PDB entry 1WMO | X-ray diffraction, 1.80 A resolution | chains A and B

[Chain A (and B)]
Protein: Phenylethylamine oxidase
From: Arthrobacter globiformis
Notes: EC 1.4.3.6; chain B of this document is another copy of the same molecule, construct and numbering; everything in this record applies to it too
Reference sequence: P46881 (PAOX_ARTGO); residues 1-638 here = UniProt positions 1-638
Amino-acid sequence (638 residues; each row starts with the number of its first residue):
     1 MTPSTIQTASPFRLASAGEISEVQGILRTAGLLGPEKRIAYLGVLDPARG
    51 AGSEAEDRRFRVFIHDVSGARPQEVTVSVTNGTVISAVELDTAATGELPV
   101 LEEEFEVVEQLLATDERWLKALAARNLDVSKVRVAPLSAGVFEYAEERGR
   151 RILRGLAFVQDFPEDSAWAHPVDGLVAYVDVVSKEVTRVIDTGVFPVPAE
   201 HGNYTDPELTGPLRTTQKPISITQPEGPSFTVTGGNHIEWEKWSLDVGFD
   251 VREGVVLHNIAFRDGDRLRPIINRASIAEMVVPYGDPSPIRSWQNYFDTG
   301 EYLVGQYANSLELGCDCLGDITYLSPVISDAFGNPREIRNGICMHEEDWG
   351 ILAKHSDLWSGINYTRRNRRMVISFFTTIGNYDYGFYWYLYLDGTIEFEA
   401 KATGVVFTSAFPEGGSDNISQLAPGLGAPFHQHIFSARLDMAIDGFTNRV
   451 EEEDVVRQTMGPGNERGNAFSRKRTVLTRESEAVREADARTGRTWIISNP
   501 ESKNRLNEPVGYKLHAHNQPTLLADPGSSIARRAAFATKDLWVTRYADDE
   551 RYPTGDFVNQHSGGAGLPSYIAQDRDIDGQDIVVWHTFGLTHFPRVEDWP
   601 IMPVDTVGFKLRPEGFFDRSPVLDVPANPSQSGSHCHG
Disordered / not traced: 1-8, 629-638
Sequence notes: modified residue (382)
Modified / non-standard residues: Tyr382 (5-(2-carboxy-2-aminoethyl)-2-hydroxy-1,4-benzoquinone; TPQ)
Disulfides: Cys317-Cys343
Metal / ion sites: Ni2+: His431, His433, His592
Swiss-Prot annotation at these positions:
  - active site: Asp298 (Proton acceptor), Tyr382 (Schiff-base intermediate with substrate)
  - binding site (substrate): Tyr296 to Tyr307, Ile379 to Tyr384
  - binding site (Cu cation): His431, His433, His592
  - modified residue: Tyr382 (2',4',5'-topaquinone)
  - mutagenesis: Tyr382 (Y382F: Loss of activity)

[Chain A / chain B interface]
Contacting residue pairs - 313 pairs, chain A then chain B:
  Arg133(A) - Trp359(B)
  Val134(A) - Trp359(B)
  Ala135(A) - Trp359(B)
  Phe142(A) - Arg466(B)
  Glu143(A) - Arg466(B)  salt bridge
  Tyr144(A) - Arg466(B)  hydrogen bond
  Phe158(A) - Trp359(B)  hydrophobic
  Gln160(A) - Trp359(B)  hydrogen bond (side chain-backbone)
  Gln160(A) - Ser360(B)
  Pro163(A) - Trp359(B)
  Pro163(A) - Ser360(B)
  Glu164(A) - Ser360(B)
  Glu164(A) - Ile362(B)
  Asp165(A) - Ser360(B)
  Ala167(A) - Trp359(B)  hydrophobic
  Trp168(A) - Asp357(B)  hydrogen bond
  Trp168(A) - Trp359(B)  hydrophobic
  Glu200(A) - Arg505(B)  salt bridge
  Tyr204(A) - His355(B)
  Tyr204(A) - Tyr364(B)  hydrophobic
  Tyr204(A) - Leu623(B)  hydrophobic
  Thr205(A) - Ile362(B)
  Thr205(A) - Tyr364(B)
  Leu209(A) - Arg619(B)
  Leu209(A) - Leu623(B)  hydrophobic
  Thr210(A) - Leu623(B)
  Thr210(A) - Asp624(B)
  Pro212(A) - Asp624(B)
  Leu213(A) - Leu623(B)
  Leu213(A) - Asp624(B)
  Arg214(A) - Glu241(B)  salt bridge
  Arg214(A) - Lys242(B)
  Arg214(A) - Leu392(B)
  Arg214(A) - Pro621(B)  hydrogen bond (side chain-backbone)
  Arg214(A) - Val622(B)
  Arg214(A) - Asp624(B)  salt bridge
  Arg214(A) - Val625(B)
  Arg214(A) - Pro626(B)
  Thr216(A) - Ser229(B)  hydrogen bond (backbone-side chain)
  Thr216(A) - Glu241(B)  hydrogen bond
  Gln217(A) - Ser229(B)
  Gln217(A) - Glu241(B)  hydrogen bond
  Gln217(A) - Arg369(B)
  Gln217(A) - Leu392(B)
  Gln217(A) - Val625(B)
  Lys218(A) - Gln224(B)
  Lys218(A) - Glu226(B)
  Lys218(A) - Gly227(B)
  Lys218(A) - Pro228(B)
  Lys218(A) - Ser229(B)  hydrogen bond (backbone-side chain)
  Lys218(A) - Arg369(B)  hydrogen bond (backbone-side chain)
  Pro219(A) - Gln224(B)  hydrogen bond (backbone-side chain)
  Pro219(A) - Pro225(B)
  Pro219(A) - Glu226(B)
  Ile220(A) - Thr223(B)
  Ile220(A) - Gln224(B)
  Ile220(A) - Asp348(B)
  Ile220(A) - Arg369(B)
  Ser221(A) - Ser221(B)
  Ser221(A) - Ile222(B)
  Ser221(A) - Thr223(B)  hydrogen bond (backbone-backbone)
  Ile222(A) - Ser221(B)
  Thr223(A) - Ile220(B)
  Thr223(A) - Ser221(B)  hydrogen bond (backbone-backbone)
  Gln224(A) - Lys218(B)
  Gln224(A) - Pro219(B)  hydrogen bond (side chain-backbone)
  Gln224(A) - Ile220(B)
  Pro225(A) - Pro219(B)  hydrophobic
  Glu226(A) - Lys218(B)
  Glu226(A) - Pro219(B)
  Gly227(A) - Lys218(B)
  Pro228(A) - Lys218(B)
  Ser229(A) - Thr216(B)  hydrogen bond (side chain-backbone)
  Ser229(A) - Gln217(B)
  Ser229(A) - Lys218(B)  hydrogen bond (side chain-backbone)
  Glu241(A) - Arg214(B)  salt bridge
  Glu241(A) - Thr216(B)  hydrogen bond
  Glu241(A) - Gln217(B)  hydrogen bond
  Lys242(A) - Arg214(B)
  Tyr284(A) - Asn468(B)  hydrogen bond (backbone-side chain)
  Gly285(A) - Asn468(B)
  Gly285(A) - Ala469(B)
  Gly285(A) - Phe470(B)  hydrogen bond (backbone-backbone)
  Asp286(A) - Asn468(B)  hydrogen bond (backbone-side chain)
  Pro287(A) - Gly463(B)
  Pro287(A) - Ala469(B)  hydrophobic
  Pro289(A) - Arg466(B)
  Ser292(A) - Arg466(B)  hydrogen bond
  Ser292(A) - Asn468(B)
  Trp293(A) - Arg466(B)
  Asn309(A) - Lys354(B)
  Cys315(A) - Ile351(B)
  Cys315(A) - Arg367(B)  hydrogen bond (backbone-side chain)
  Asp316(A) - Ile351(B)
  Asp316(A) - Lys354(B)  salt bridge
  Asp316(A) - Thr365(B)
  Asp316(A) - Arg367(B)  hydrogen bond (backbone-side chain)
  Cys317(A) - Arg367(B)
  Leu318(A) - Asp348(B)
  Leu318(A) - Arg367(B)
  Glu347(A) - Ile220(B)
  Asp348(A) - Ile220(B)
  Asp348(A) - Leu318(B)
  Trp349(A) - Trp349(B)  hydrophobic
  Ile351(A) - Cys315(B)
  Ile351(A) - Asp316(B)
  Ile351(A) - Val604(B)
  Leu352(A) - Pro603(B)
  Leu352(A) - Val604(B)  hydrogen bond (backbone-backbone)
  Ala353(A) - Thr403(B)
  Ala353(A) - Met602(B)
  Lys354(A) - Asn309(B)
  Lys354(A) - Asp316(B)  salt bridge
  Lys354(A) - Phe376(B)
  Lys354(A) - Asp383(B)
  Lys354(A) - Thr403(B)  hydrogen bond (backbone-side chain)
  Lys354(A) - Gly404(B)  hydrogen bond (backbone-backbone)
  His355(A) - Tyr204(B)
  His355(A) - Gly380(B)
  His355(A) - Asn381(B)  hydrogen bond (side chain-backbone)
  His355(A) - Asp383(B)  salt bridge
  His355(A) - Gly404(B)
  His355(A) - Val405(B)
  His355(A) - Ile601(B)
  Ser356(A) - Thr378(B)
  Ser356(A) - Asp383(B)  hydrogen bond (backbone-side chain)
  Asp357(A) - Trp168(B)  hydrogen bond
  Trp359(A) - Arg133(B)
  Trp359(A) - Val134(B)
  Trp359(A) - Ala135(B)
  Trp359(A) - Gln160(B)  hydrogen bond (backbone-side chain)
  Trp359(A) - Pro163(B)
  Trp359(A) - Ala167(B)  hydrophobic
  Trp359(A) - Trp168(B)  hydrophobic
  Ser360(A) - Gln160(B)
  Ser360(A) - Pro163(B)
  Ser360(A) - Glu164(B)
  Ser360(A) - Asp165(B)
  Ile362(A) - Glu164(B)
  Ile362(A) - Thr205(B)
  Tyr364(A) - Tyr204(B)  hydrophobic
  Tyr364(A) - Thr205(B)
  Tyr364(A) - Ile601(B)  hydrophobic
  Thr365(A) - Asp316(B)
  Arg367(A) - Cys315(B)  hydrogen bond (side chain-backbone)
  Arg367(A) - Asp316(B)  hydrogen bond (side chain-backbone)
  Arg367(A) - Cys317(B)
  Arg367(A) - Leu318(B)
  Arg369(A) - Gln217(B)
  Arg369(A) - Lys218(B)  hydrogen bond (side chain-backbone)
  Arg369(A) - Ile220(B)
  Phe376(A) - Lys354(B)
  Thr378(A) - Ser356(B)
  Gly380(A) - His355(B)
  Asn381(A) - His355(B)
  Asp383(A) - Lys354(B)
  Asp383(A) - His355(B)  salt bridge
  Asp383(A) - Ser356(B)  hydrogen bond (side chain-backbone)
  Tyr387(A) - Ile351(B)
  Leu392(A) - Arg214(B)
  Leu392(A) - Gln217(B)
  Thr403(A) - Ala353(B)
  Thr403(A) - Lys354(B)  hydrogen bond (side chain-backbone)
  Gly404(A) - Lys354(B)  hydrogen bond (backbone-backbone)
  Gly404(A) - His355(B)
  Val405(A) - His355(B)
  Asp417(A) - Phe470(B)
  Asp417(A) - Ser471(B)  hydrogen bond (backbone-side chain)
  Asn418(A) - Gln458(B)  hydrogen bond
  Asn418(A) - Ala469(B)
  Asn418(A) - Phe470(B)  hydrogen bond (side chain-backbone)
  Gln421(A) - Leu506(B)
  Leu422(A) - Leu506(B)
  Ala423(A) - Arg505(B)
  Ala423(A) - Leu506(B)
  Pro424(A) - Arg505(B)
  Pro424(A) - Leu506(B)
  Phe430(A) - Phe470(B)
  Phe430(A) - Arg472(B)
  His431(A) - Phe470(B)
  Gln432(A) - Phe470(B)
  Val455(A) - Leu523(B)  hydrophobic
  Val455(A) - Phe593(B)  hydrophobic
  Arg457(A) - Leu523(B)  hydrogen bond (side chain-backbone)
  Arg457(A) - Ala524(B)  hydrogen bond (side chain-backbone)
  Arg457(A) - Pro526(B)
  Gln458(A) - Asn418(B)  hydrogen bond
  Gln458(A) - Asp525(B)
  Thr459(A) - Asp525(B)
  Met460(A) - Asp525(B)  hydrogen bond (backbone-side chain)
  Met460(A) - Gly527(B)
  Met460(A) - Ser528(B)
  Gly463(A) - Pro287(B)
  Arg466(A) - Phe142(B)
  Arg466(A) - Glu143(B)  salt bridge
  Arg466(A) - Tyr144(B)  hydrogen bond
  Arg466(A) - Pro289(B)
  Arg466(A) - Ser292(B)  hydrogen bond
  Arg466(A) - Trp293(B)
  Arg466(A) - Ser528(B)
  Gly467(A) - Ala524(B)
  Gly467(A) - Asp525(B)  hydrogen bond (backbone-backbone)
  Gly467(A) - Ser528(B)
  Asn468(A) - Tyr284(B)  hydrogen bond (side chain-backbone)
  Asn468(A) - Gly285(B)
  Asn468(A) - Asp286(B)  hydrogen bond (side chain-backbone)
  Asn468(A) - Ser292(B)
  Ala469(A) - Gly285(B)
  Ala469(A) - Pro287(B)  hydrophobic
  Ala469(A) - Asn418(B)
  Phe470(A) - Gly285(B)  hydrogen bond (backbone-backbone)
  Phe470(A) - Asn418(B)
  Phe470(A) - Phe430(B)
  Phe470(A) - His431(B)
  Phe470(A) - Gln432(B)
  Phe470(A) - Leu523(B)  hydrophobic
  Phe470(A) - Thr591(B)
  Phe470(A) - Phe593(B)  hydrophobic
  Ser471(A) - Asp417(B)  hydrogen bond (side chain-backbone)
  Ser471(A) - Phe593(B)
  Arg472(A) - Ser420(B)
  Arg472(A) - Phe430(B)
  Arg472(A) - Phe593(B)
  Glu486(A) - Arg490(B)  salt bridge
  Ala489(A) - Ala489(B)  hydrophobic
  Ala489(A) - Asn518(B)
  Ala489(A) - Pro520(B)
  Arg490(A) - Ala487(B)  hydrogen bond (side chain-backbone)
  Arg490(A) - Asp488(B)  salt bridge
  Arg490(A) - Pro520(B)
  Gly492(A) - Pro520(B)
  Arg505(A) - Glu200(B)  salt bridge
  Arg505(A) - Ala423(B)
  Arg505(A) - Pro424(B)
  Leu506(A) - Gln421(B)
  Leu506(A) - Leu422(B)
  Leu506(A) - Ala423(B)
  Leu506(A) - Val596(B)  hydrophobic
  Asn518(A) - Ala489(B)
  Pro520(A) - Ala489(B)
  Pro520(A) - Arg490(B)
  Pro520(A) - Gly492(B)
  Leu523(A) - Val455(B)  hydrophobic
  Leu523(A) - Arg457(B)  hydrogen bond (backbone-side chain)
  Leu523(A) - Phe470(B)  hydrophobic
  Ala524(A) - Arg457(B)  hydrogen bond (backbone-side chain)
  Ala524(A) - Gly467(B)
  Asp525(A) - Gln458(B)
  Asp525(A) - Thr459(B)
  Asp525(A) - Met460(B)  hydrogen bond (side chain-backbone)
  Asp525(A) - Gly467(B)  hydrogen bond (backbone-backbone)
  Pro526(A) - Arg457(B)
  Gly527(A) - Met460(B)
  Ser528(A) - Arg466(B)
  Ser528(A) - Gly467(B)
  Thr591(A) - Phe470(B)
  Phe593(A) - Val455(B)  hydrophobic
  Phe593(A) - Phe470(B)  hydrophobic
  Phe593(A) - Ser471(B)
  Phe593(A) - Arg472(B)
  Arg595(A) - Arg612(B)
  Arg595(A) - Pro613(B)  hydrogen bond (side chain-backbone)
  Arg595(A) - Glu614(B)
  Val596(A) - Leu506(B)  hydrophobic
  Val596(A) - Phe617(B)
  Val596(A) - Asp618(B)
  Val596(A) - Arg619(B)
  Val596(A) - Ser620(B)
  Glu597(A) - Pro613(B)
  Glu597(A) - Glu614(B)
  Glu597(A) - Gly615(B)  hydrogen bond (side chain-backbone)
  Glu597(A) - Phe616(B)  hydrogen bond (side chain-backbone)
  Glu597(A) - Phe617(B)  hydrogen bond (side chain-backbone)
  Glu597(A) - Ser620(B)
  Trp599(A) - Arg619(B)
  Trp599(A) - Ser620(B)  hydrogen bond (backbone-backbone)
  Pro600(A) - Leu623(B)
  Ile601(A) - His355(B)
  Ile601(A) - Tyr364(B)  hydrophobic
  Ile601(A) - Leu623(B)  hydrophobic
  Met602(A) - Ala353(B)
  Pro603(A) - Leu352(B)
  Val604(A) - Ile351(B)
  Val604(A) - Leu352(B)  hydrogen bond (backbone-backbone)
  Val604(A) - Arg612(B)
  Asp605(A) - Arg612(B)
  Arg612(A) - Arg595(B)
  Arg612(A) - Val604(B)
  Pro613(A) - Arg595(B)  hydrogen bond (backbone-side chain)
  Pro613(A) - Glu597(B)
  Glu614(A) - Arg595(B)
  Glu614(A) - Glu597(B)
  Gly615(A) - Glu597(B)  hydrogen bond (backbone-side chain)
  Phe616(A) - Glu597(B)  hydrogen bond (backbone-side chain)
  Phe617(A) - Val596(B)
  Phe617(A) - Glu597(B)  hydrogen bond (backbone-side chain)
  Asp618(A) - Val596(B)
  Arg619(A) - Val596(B)
  Arg619(A) - Trp599(B)
  Ser620(A) - Val596(B)
  Ser620(A) - Glu597(B)
  Ser620(A) - Trp599(B)  hydrogen bond (backbone-backbone)
  Pro621(A) - Arg214(B)  hydrogen bond (backbone-side chain)
  Leu623(A) - Leu209(B)  hydrophobic
  Leu623(A) - Thr210(B)
  Leu623(A) - Pro600(B)  hydrophobic
  Asp624(A) - Thr210(B)
  Asp624(A) - Pro212(B)
  Asp624(A) - Leu213(B)
  Asp624(A) - Arg214(B)  salt bridge
  Val625(A) - Arg214(B)
  Pro626(A) - Arg214(B)
  Asn628(A) - Gln217(B)
Interface residues without a listed pair, chain A (151 interface residues in all): Tyr178, Pro283, Gly314, Glu346, Asp393, Glu453, Asn464, Thr491, Asn504, Leu522, Ser529, Val622
Interface residues without a listed pair, chain B (154 interface residues in all): Phe158, Pro283, Gly314, Glu346, Glu347, Tyr387, Asp393, Glu453, Asn464, Glu486, Thr491, Asn504, Gln519, Leu522, Ser529, Asp605, Asn628

[Summary]
151 residues of chain A and 154 residues of chain B are in contact, with 67 hydrogen bonds and 14 salt
bridges. Among the polar pairs are Glu143(A)-Arg466(B), Glu200(A)-Arg505(B) and Arg214(A)-Glu241(B).
Both chains are Phenylethylamine oxidase (Arthrobacter globiformis). Entry 1WMO (Crystal structure of
topaquinone-containing amine oxidase activated by nickel ion) was determined by X-ray diffraction (same
publication as 1WMN and 1WMP).
